PDB entry 2BUC | X-ray diffraction, 2.50 A resolution | chains A and B

# Chain A (and B)
Name: Dipeptidyl peptidase IV
Source organism: Sus scrofa
Notes: EC 3.4.14.5; fragment: extracellular domain, residues 39-766; chain B of this document is another copy of the same molecule, construct and numbering; everything in this record applies to it too
UniProt: P22411 (DPP4_PIG); numbering as in UniProt (aligned over 39-766)
Sequence (728 residues; row label = number of the first residue in the row):
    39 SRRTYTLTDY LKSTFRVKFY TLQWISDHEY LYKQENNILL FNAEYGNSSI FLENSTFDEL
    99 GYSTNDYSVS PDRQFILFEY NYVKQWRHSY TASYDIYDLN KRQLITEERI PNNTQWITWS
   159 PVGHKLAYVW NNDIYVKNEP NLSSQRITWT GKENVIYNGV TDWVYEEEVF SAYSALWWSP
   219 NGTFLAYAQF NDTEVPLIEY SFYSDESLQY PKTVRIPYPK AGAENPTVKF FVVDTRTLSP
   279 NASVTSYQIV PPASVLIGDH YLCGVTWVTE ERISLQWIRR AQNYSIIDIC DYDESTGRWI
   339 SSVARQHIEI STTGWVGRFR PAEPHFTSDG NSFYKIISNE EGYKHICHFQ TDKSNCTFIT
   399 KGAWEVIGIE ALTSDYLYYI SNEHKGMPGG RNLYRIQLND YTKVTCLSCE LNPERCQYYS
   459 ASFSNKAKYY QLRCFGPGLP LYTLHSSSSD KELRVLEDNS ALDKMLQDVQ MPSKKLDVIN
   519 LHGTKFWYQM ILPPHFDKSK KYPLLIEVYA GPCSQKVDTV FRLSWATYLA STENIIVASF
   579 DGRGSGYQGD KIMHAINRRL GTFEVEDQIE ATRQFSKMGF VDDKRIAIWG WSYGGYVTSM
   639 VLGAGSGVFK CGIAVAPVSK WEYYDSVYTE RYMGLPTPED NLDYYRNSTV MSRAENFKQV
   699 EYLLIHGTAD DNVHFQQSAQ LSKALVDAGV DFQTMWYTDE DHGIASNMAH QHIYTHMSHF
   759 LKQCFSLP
Disulfides: C385-C394, C444-C447, C454-C472, C649-C762
Covalently attached groups: N-acetylglucosamine (NAG) linked to N85, N92, N229, N279, N321, N685
Small-molecule neighbours: 008 ((S)-2-[(R)-3-amino-4-(2-fluoro-phenyl)-butyryl]-1,2,3,4-tetrahydro-isoquinoline-3-carboxylic acid amide): R125, E205, E206, V207, S209, F357, R358, Y547, S630, Y631, V656, Y662, Y666, N710, V711, H740
Curated features (UniProtKB/Swiss-Prot):
  - active site (Charge relay system): S630, D708, H740
  - glycosylation (N-linked (GlcNAc...) asparagine): N85, N92, N150, N179, N219, N229, N279, N321, N685

# How chain A and chain B interact
Pairs across the interface (112; chain A residue first):
  P234(A) with Y248(B)
  L235(A) with Y248(B)
  I236(A) with P249(B)
  E237(A) with S239(B); T251(B), hydrogen bond; R253(B), salt bridge
  Y238(A) with S239(B)
  S239(A) with E237(B), hydrogen bond (side chain-backbone); Y238(B)
  Y241(A) with F713(B); Q714(B); A717(B), hydrophobic; Q718(B)
  S242(A) with Q718(B), hydrogen bond (backbone-side chain); K721(B), hydrogen bond (backbone-side chain)
  D243(A) with Q718(B)
  E244(A) with K658(B), hydrogen bond (backbone-side chain); Y661(B), hydrogen bond (backbone-side chain); M689(B); Q718(B)
  L246(A) with Y661(B); Q714(B)
  Q247(A) with K258(B); A259(B); E660(B); Y661(B); Q714(B), hydrogen bond (backbone-side chain)
  Y248(A) with P234(B); L235(B); Y256(B), hydrogen bond (side chain-backbone); P257(B); K258(B), hydrogen bond (side chain-backbone); A261(B)
  P249(A) with I236(B); Q714(B)
  T251(A) with E237(B), hydrogen bond
  R253(A) with E237(B), salt bridge; R253(B)
  Y256(A) with Y248(B), hydrogen bond (backbone-side chain)
  P257(A) with Y248(B)
  K258(A) with Q247(B); Y248(B), hydrogen bond (backbone-side chain)
  A259(A) with Q247(B)
  A261(A) with Y248(B)
  K658(A) with E244(B), hydrogen bond (side chain-backbone)
  E660(A) with Q247(B)
  Y661(A) with E244(B), hydrogen bond (side chain-backbone); L246(B); Q247(B)
  M689(A) with E244(B)
  F713(A) with Y241(B); W734(B), hydrophobic
  Q714(A) with Y241(B); L246(B), hydrogen bond (side chain-backbone); Q247(B), hydrogen bond (side chain-backbone); P249(B)
  S716(A) with W734(B)
  A717(A) with Y241(B), hydrophobic; W734(B); T736(B), hydrogen bond (backbone-side chain)
  Q718(A) with Y241(B); S242(B), hydrogen bond (side chain-backbone); D243(B); E244(B)
  S720(A) with W734(B), hydrogen bond; T736(B), hydrogen bond
  K721(A) with S242(B), hydrogen bond (side chain-backbone); T736(B); D737(B)
  V724(A) with Y735(B), hydrophobic; M746(B); A747(B); H750(B)
  D725(A) with M746(B)
  V728(A) with H750(B), hydrogen bond (backbone-side chain)
  D729(A) with H750(B); H754(B), salt bridge; H757(B), salt bridge
  F730(A) with M733(B); H750(B); H754(B)
  Q731(A) with Q731(B); M733(B)
  T732(A) with T732(B); M733(B); W734(B)
  M733(A) with F730(B); T732(B); W734(B)
  W734(A) with F713(B), hydrophobic; S716(B); A717(B); S720(B), hydrogen bond; T732(B); M733(B); W734(B), hydrophobic
  Y735(A) with V724(B), hydrophobic
  T736(A) with A717(B), hydrogen bond (side chain-backbone); S720(B), hydrogen bond; K721(B)
  D737(A) with K721(B)
  M746(A) with V724(B); D725(B)
  A747(A) with V724(B)
  H750(A) with V724(B); V728(B), hydrogen bond (side chain-backbone); D729(B); F730(B)
  H754(A) with D729(B), salt bridge; F730(B)
  H757(A) with D729(B)
  Q761(A) with Q761(B)
Interface residues without a listed pair, chain A (55 interface residues in all): S245, T687, L702, A722, G727
Interface residues without a listed pair, chain B (53 interface residues in all): S245, L702, G727

# Overview
Chain A and chain B form an interface of 55 and 53 residues respectively; the contacts include 26 hydrogen
bonds and 5 salt bridges. Polar contacts include E237(A)-R253(B), D729(A)-H754(B) and D729(A)-H757(B). Bound
to chain A: compound 008.
Chain A and chain B are both Dipeptidyl peptidase IV (Sus scrofa); the structure, Crystal Structure Of Porcine
Dipeptidyl Peptidase IV (CD26) in Complex with a Tetrahydroisoquinoline Inhibitor, was determined by X-ray
diffraction together with 2BUA and 2BUB from the same study.
